7RKM - chains A and B of the 6 polymer chains in the assembly; structure by electron microscopy, 3.50 A resolution.

# Chain A
Protein: Guanine nucleotide-binding protein G(i) subunit alpha-1
From: Homo sapiens
Reference sequence: P63096 (GNAI1_HUMAN); residues 2-354 here = UniProt positions 2-354
Chain sequence (353 residues; each row starts with the number of its first residue):
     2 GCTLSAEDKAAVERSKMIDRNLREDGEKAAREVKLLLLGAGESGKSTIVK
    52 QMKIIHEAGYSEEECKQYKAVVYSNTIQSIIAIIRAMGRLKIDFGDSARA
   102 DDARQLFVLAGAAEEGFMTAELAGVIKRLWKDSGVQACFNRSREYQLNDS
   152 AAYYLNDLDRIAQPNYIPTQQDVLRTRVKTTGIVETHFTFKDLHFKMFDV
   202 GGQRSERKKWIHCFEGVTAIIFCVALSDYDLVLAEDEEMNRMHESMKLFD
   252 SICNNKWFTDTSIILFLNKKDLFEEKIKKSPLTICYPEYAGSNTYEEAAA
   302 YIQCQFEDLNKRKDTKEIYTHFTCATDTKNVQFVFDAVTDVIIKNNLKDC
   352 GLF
Not modelled in the structure: 2-4, 56-181, 234-240
UniProt features mapped onto this chain:
  - region: Lys35 to Thr48 (G1 motif), Asp173 to Thr181 (G2 motif), Phe196 to Arg205 (G3 motif), Ile265 to Asp272 (G4 motif), Thr324 to Thr329 (G5 motif)
  - binding site (GTP): Glu43 to Thr48, Ser151, Leu175 to Thr181, Asp200 to Gln204, Asn269 to Asp272, Ala326
  - binding site (Mg(2+)): Ser47, Thr181
  - modified residue: Arg178 (ADP-ribosylarginine), Gln204 (Deamidated glutamine), Cys351 (ADP-ribosylcysteine)
  - lipidation: Gly2 (N-myristoyl glycine), Cys3 (S-palmitoyl cysteine)
  - natural variant: Gly40 (G40C: In NEDHISB; G40R: In NEDHISB), Gly45 (G45D: In NEDHISB), Thr48 (T48I: In NEDHISB; T48K: In NEDHISB), Gln52 (Q52P: In NEDHISB), Ser75 (deletion: In NEDHISB; uncertain significance), Gln172 (deletion: In NEDHISB), Asp173 (D173V: In NEDHISB), Glu186 to Phe189 (deletion: In NEDHISB; uncertain significance), Cys224 (C224Y: In NEDHISB), Lys270 (K270N: In NEDHISB; K270R: In NEDHISB), Asp272 (D272G: In NEDHISB), Ala326 (A326P: In NEDHISB), 1 further natural variant entry in UniProt
  - mutagenesis: Gly42 (G42R: Abolishes switch to an activated conformation and dissociation from beta and gamma subunits upon GTP binding. Abolishes interaction with RGS family members), Glu116 (E116L: Enhances interaction (inactive GDP-bound) with RGS14), Gln147 (Q147L: Enhances interaction (inactive GDP-bound) with RGS14), Glu245 (E245L: Enhances interaction (inactive GDP-bound) with RGS14)
What the authors report for this chain:
  - conformationally variable residues (loop rearrangement): Thr324 to Thr327

# Chain B
Protein: Guanine nucleotide-binding protein G(I)/G(S)/G(T) subunit beta-1
From: Homo sapiens
Reference sequence: P62873 (GBB1_HUMAN); numbering as in UniProt (aligned over 2-340)
Chain sequence (345 residues; row label = number of the first residue in the row; numbers below 1 keep their minus sign (Gly-4 is residue -4)):
    -4 GPGSSGSELDQLRQEAEQLKNQIRDARKACADATLSQITNNIDPVGRIQM
    46 RTRRTLRGHLAKIYAMHWGTDSRLLVSASQDGKLIIWDSYTTNKVHAIPL
    96 RSSWVMTCAYAPSGNYVACGGLDNICSIYNLKTREGNVRVSRELAGHTGY
   146 LSCCRFLDDNQIVTSSGDTTCALWDIETGQQTTTFTGHTGDVMSLSLAPD
   196 TRLFVSGACDASAKLWDVREGMCRQTFTGHESDINAICFFPNGNAFATGS
   246 DDATCRLFDLRADQELMTYSHDNIICGITSVSFSKSGRLLLAGYDDFNCN
   296 VWDALKADRAGVLAGHDNRVSCLGVTDDGMAVATGSWDSFLKIWN
Not modelled in the structure: -4 to 4
Disulfide bonds: Cys121-Cys149
Differences from the reference sequence: expression tag (-4 to 1)
UniProt features mapped onto this chain:
  - modified residue: Ser2 (N-acetylserine), His266 (Phosphohistidine)
  - natural variant: Leu30 (L30F: In MRD42; uncertain significance), Arg52 (R52G: In MRD42), Gly64 (G64V: In MRD42), Asp76 (D76E: In MRD42; D76G: In MRD42), Gly77 (G77S: In MRD42), Lys78 (K78R: In MRD42), Ile80 (I80N: In MRD42; I80T: In MRD42), His91 (H91R: In MRD42; uncertain significance), Ala92 (A92T: In MRD42), Pro94 (P94S: In MRD42), Leu95 (L95P: In MRD42), Arg96 (R96L: In MRD42), 5 further natural variant entries in UniProt

# Chain A / chain B interface
Pairs across the interface - 52 pairs, chain A then chain B:
  Val13(A) - Asn88(B)
  Arg15(A) - Val90(B)  hydrogen bond (side chain-backbone)
  Arg15(A) - His91(B)
  Ser16(A) - Asn88(B)
  Ser16(A) - Lys89(B)
  Ile19(A) - Lys89(B)
  Ile19(A) - Ala92(B)  hydrophobic
  Asp20(A) - Lys89(B)  salt bridge
  Leu23(A) - Gly53(B)
  Leu23(A) - Leu55(B)
  Leu23(A) - Lys78(B)
  Leu23(A) - Ile80(B)  hydrophobic
  Leu23(A) - Lys89(B)
  Asp26(A) - Lys78(B)  salt bridge
  Gly27(A) - Leu55(B)
  Thr182(A) - Asn119(B)
  Thr182(A) - His142(B)
  Gly183(A) - Leu117(B)
  Gly183(A) - Asn119(B)
  Ile184(A) - Trp99(B)
  Ile184(A) - Leu117(B)  hydrogen bond (backbone-backbone)
  Glu186(A) - Trp99(B)  hydrogen bond
  Phe199(A) - Trp99(B)  hydrophobic
  Gln204(A) - Leu117(B)
  Gln204(A) - Gly144(B)
  Gln204(A) - Tyr145(B)
  Ser206(A) - Tyr145(B)
  Ser206(A) - Gly162(B)
  Ser206(A) - Asp186(B)
  Glu207(A) - Asp186(B)  hydrogen bond (backbone-side chain)
  Glu207(A) - Cys204(B)
  Lys209(A) - Asp228(B)  salt bridge
  Lys210(A) - Met101(B)
  Lys210(A) - Tyr145(B)
  Lys210(A) - Met188(B)
  Lys210(A) - Cys204(B)
  Lys210(A) - Asp228(B)
  Lys210(A) - Asn230(B)  hydrogen bond
  Lys210(A) - Asp246(B)  salt bridge
  Trp211(A) - Leu117(B)  hydrophobic
  His213(A) - Lys57(B)
  His213(A) - Tyr59(B)  hydrogen bond
  His213(A) - Trp332(B)
  Cys214(A) - Tyr59(B)
  Cys214(A) - Gln75(B)  hydrogen bond
  Cys214(A) - Trp99(B)
  Phe215(A) - Trp99(B)  hydrophobic
  Phe215(A) - Leu117(B)  hydrophobic
  Glu216(A) - Lys57(B)
  Glu216(A) - Trp332(B)
  Trp258(A) - Arg314(B)
  Trp258(A) - Trp332(B)  hydrophobic
Interface residues without a listed pair, chain A (26 interface residues in all): Ala12, Arg205
Interface residues without a listed pair, chain B (31 interface residues in all): Ser98, Asp118, Thr143

# Overview
26 residues of chain A and 31 residues of chain B are in contact; the contacts include 7 hydrogen bonds and 4
salt bridges. Polar contacts include Asp20(A)-Lys89(B), Asp26(A)-Lys78(B) and Lys209(A)-Asp228(B). From
UniProt: 24 GTP-binding residues, Mg2+-binding residues Ser47(A) and Thr181(A) and 4 mutagenesis sites on
chain A. From the paper: conformational variability at Thr324(A).
Here chain A is Guanine nucleotide-binding protein G(i) subunit alpha-1 and chain B is Guanine
nucleotide-binding protein G(I)/G(S)/G(T) subunit beta-1, both from Homo sapiens. Entry 7RKM (Structure of
CX3CL1-US28-Gi-scFv16 in C-state) was determined by electron microscopy together with 7RKF, 7RKN, 7RKX and
7RKY from the same study.
